2XZQ - chains H and L of the 3 polymer chains in the assembly; structure by X-ray diffraction, 2.40 A resolution.

[Chain H]
Name: Anti-np murine germline monoclonal antibody bbe6.12h3, heavy chain
From: Mus musculus
Notes: antibody fragment or engineered binder
Chain sequence (220 residues; numbered 1 to 220; the number before each row is that of its first residue):
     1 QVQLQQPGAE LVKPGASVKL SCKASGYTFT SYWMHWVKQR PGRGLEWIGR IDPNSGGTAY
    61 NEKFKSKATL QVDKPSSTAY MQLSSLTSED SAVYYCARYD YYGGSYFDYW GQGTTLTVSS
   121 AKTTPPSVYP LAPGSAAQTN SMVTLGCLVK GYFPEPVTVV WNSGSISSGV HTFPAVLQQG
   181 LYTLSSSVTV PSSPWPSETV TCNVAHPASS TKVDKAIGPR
Unresolved in the structure: 136-140
Disulfide bonds: Cys22-Cys96, Cys147-Cys202
Ligand contacts:
  - Zn2+ (ZN), molecule 1: Trp33, His35, Trp47, Arg50
  - Zn2+ (ZN), molecule 2: Gln39, Pro41, Gly44

[Chain L]
Name: Anti-np murine germline monoclonal antibody bbe6.12h3, light chain
From: Mus musculus
Notes: antibody fragment or engineered binder
Chain sequence (211 residues; each row starts with the number of its first residue):
     1 QAVVTQESAL TTSPGETVTL TCRSSTGAVT TSNYANWVQE KPDHLFTGLI GGTNNRAPGV
    61 PARFSGSLIG DKAALTITGG QTEDEAIYFC ALWYSNHWVF GGGTKLTVLG QPKSSPSVTL
   121 FPPSSEELET NKATLVCTIT DFYPGVVTVD WSGDGTPVEQ GMETTQPSKQ SNNKYMASSY
   181 LTLTARAWER HSQYSCQVTH EGHTVEKSLS R
Disulfide bonds: Cys22-Cys90, Cys137-Cys196

[How chain H and chain L interact]
Contacting residue pairs (68):
  His35(H) with Trp98(L)
  Val37(H) with Phe100(L), hydrophobic
  Gln39(H) with Glu40(L); His44(L); Phe46(L)
  Leu45(H) with Gln1(L), hydrogen bond (backbone-side chain); Phe46(L), hydrophobic; Phe89(L), hydrophobic; Phe100(L)
  Glu46(H) with Gln1(L)
  Trp47(H) with Asn96(L); His97(L); Trp98(L); Phe100(L)
  Tyr95(H) with His44(L), hydrogen bond; Phe46(L)
  Tyr99(H) with Trp98(L)
  Ser105(H) with Asn36(L); Gly51(L); Gly52(L), hydrogen bond (side chain-backbone)
  Tyr106(H) with Asn36(L); Gly51(L); Asn55(L); Arg56(L); Ala57(L)
  Phe107(H) with Asn36(L); Gly48(L)
  Asp108(H) with Thr47(L); Gly48(L), hydrogen bond (backbone-backbone)
  Trp110(H) with Val38(L), hydrophobic; Phe46(L)
  Gln112(H) with His44(L)
  Tyr129(H) with Ser124(L); Glu126(L); Glu127(L); Thr130(L)
  Pro130(H) with Ser124(L); Glu126(L)
  Leu131(H) with Phe121(L)
  Ala132(H) with Phe121(L); Pro122(L)
  Thr144(H) with Phe121(L)
  Leu145(H) with Phe121(L)
  Gly146(H) with Phe121(L)
  Leu148(H) with Thr134(L); Tyr180(L), hydrophobic
  Lys150(H) with Glu127(L), salt bridge
  His171(H) with Gln170(L); Met176(L)
  Thr172(H) with Met176(L)
  Phe173(H) with Thr138(L); Thr140(L); Met176(L), hydrophobic; Ala177(L); Ser178(L)
  Pro174(H) with Thr165(L); Ser168(L)
  Val176(H) with Glu163(L); Thr165(L); Tyr180(L), hydrophobic
  Leu177(H) with Glu163(L)
  Gln178(H) with Glu163(L)
  Leu184(H) with Tyr180(L)
  Ser185(H) with Tyr180(L), hydrogen bond
  Lys215(H) with Glu126(L), salt bridge
  Arg220(H) with Pro122(L); Pro123(L), hydrogen bond (side chain-backbone); Ser124(L)
Other interface residues (no listed pair), chain H (39 interface residues in all): Val93, Gly104, Tyr109, Pro133, Thr183
Other interface residues (no listed pair), chain L (48 interface residues in all): Tyr34, Leu49, Ile50, Pro58, Trp93, Thr119, Ser125, Lys132, Val136, Ile139, Thr164, Thr182

[Overview]
Chain H and chain L form an interface of 39 and 48 residues respectively, with 6 hydrogen bonds and 2 salt
bridges. Polar pairs include Lys150(H)-Glu127(L), Lys215(H)-Glu126(L) and Leu45(H)-Gln1(L). Chain H binds
Zn2+.
Chain H is Anti-np murine germline monoclonal antibody bbe6.12h3, heavy chain and chain L is Anti-np murine
germline monoclonal antibody bbe6.12h3, light chain, both from Mus musculus; the structure, Crystal structure
analysis of the anti-(4-hydroxy-3-nitrophenyl)- acetyl murine germline monoclonal antibody bbe6.12h3 fab
fragment in complex ..., was determined by X-ray diffraction together with 4A6Y, 2Y06, 2Y07 and 2Y36 from the
same study.
